PDB entry 5XR2 | X-ray diffraction, 2.60 A resolution | chains A and B

# Chain A (and B)
Protein: Protein/nucleic acid deglycase HchA
Source organism: Staphylococcus aureus (strain Mu50 / ATCC 700699)
Notes: EC 3.1.2.-, 3.5.1.124; chain B of this document is another copy of the same molecule, construct and numbering; everything in this record applies to it too
Reference sequence: P64312 (HCHA_STAAM); residues 1-292 here = UniProt positions 1-292
Chain sequence (300 residues; row label = number of the first residue in the row):
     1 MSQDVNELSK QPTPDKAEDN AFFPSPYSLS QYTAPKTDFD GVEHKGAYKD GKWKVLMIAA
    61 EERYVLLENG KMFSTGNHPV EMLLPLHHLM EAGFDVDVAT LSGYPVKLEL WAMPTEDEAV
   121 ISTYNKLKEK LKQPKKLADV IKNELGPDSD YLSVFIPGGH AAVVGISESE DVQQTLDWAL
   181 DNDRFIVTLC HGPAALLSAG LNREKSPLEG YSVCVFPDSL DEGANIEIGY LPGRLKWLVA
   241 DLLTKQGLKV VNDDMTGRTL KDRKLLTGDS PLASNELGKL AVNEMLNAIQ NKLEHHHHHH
Disordered / not traced: 1-6, 294-300 (chain B: 1-4, 291-300)
Construct notes: expression tag (293-300)
Ligand contacts: lactic acid (LAC): D177, L180, D181, R203, P207
What the authors report for this chain:
  - catalytic residues: C190, H191, D221
  - contacts within the chain: C190-H191, H191-D221 (hydrogen bond)
  - self-association interface (contacts with another copy of this molecule); pairs are residue here / residue on that copy: E18-R63 (salt bridge), D19-K132 (salt bridge), E62-K107 (salt bridge), E18, D19, E61, E62, R63, Y64, M72, S102, Y104, K236
  - mutagenesis - E81A, C190A, H191A: abolished catalytic activity
  - mutagenesis - D221A: decreased catalytic activity
  - catalytic residues: E81, G159 (proposed by the authors, not directly observed)

# Interface between chain A and chain B
Residue-residue contacts - 38 pairs, chain A then chain B:
  D15(A) with A17(B)
  K16(A) with F23(B)
  A17(A) with D15(B); R63(B), hydrogen bond (backbone-side chain); L110(B)
  E18(A) with R63(B), salt bridge; K107(B); L110(B)
  D19(A) with L110(B); Y124(B), hydrogen bond; K128(B), salt bridge; K132(B), salt bridge
  E61(A) with E62(B); Y104(B), hydrogen bond
  E62(A) with Y104(B); P105(B); K107(B), salt bridge
  R63(A) with A17(B), hydrogen bond (side chain-backbone); E18(B), salt bridge; Y64(B)
  Y64(A) with R63(B)
  M72(A) with K132(B)
  S102(A) with S102(B), hydrogen bond
  Y104(A) with E61(B), hydrogen bond; E62(B); L101(B)
  P105(A) with E62(B)
  K107(A) with E18(B); E62(B), salt bridge
  L110(A) with E18(B); D19(B)
  Y124(A) with D19(B), hydrogen bond
  K128(A) with D19(B), salt bridge
  K132(A) with D19(B), salt bridge; N20(B)
  Q133(A) with L66(B); K236(B)
  K236(A) with Q133(B)
Interface residues without a listed pair, chain A (27 interface residues in all): F23, L66, L101, V106, L108, V164, G165
Interface residues without a listed pair, chain B (26 interface residues in all): M72, V106, V164, G165

# Overview
The interface between chain A and chain B involves 27 residues on one side and 26 on the other; the contacts
include 7 hydrogen bonds and 8 salt bridges. Polar contacts include E18(A)-R63(B), D19(A)-K128(B) and
D19(A)-K132(B). From the paper: catalytic residues C190(A), H191(A) and D221(A) among others; E81A, C190A and
H191A of chain A abolish catalytic activity.
Chain A and chain B are both Protein/nucleic acid deglycase HchA (Staphylococcus aureus (strain Mu50 / ATCC
700699)); the structure, SAV0551, was determined by X-ray diffraction (same publication as 5XR3).
